PDB entry 7ZSB | electron microscopy, 6.60 A resolution (low resolution: residue-level contacts below are approximate; hydrogen-bond / salt-bridge calls are withheld) | chains O and T of the 38 polymer chains in the assembly

[Chain O]
Protein: TATA-box-binding protein
Organism: Saccharomyces cerevisiae
UniProt: P13393 (TBP_YEAST); numbering as in UniProt (aligned over 1-240)
Chain sequence (247 residues; numbered 1 to 247; the number before each row is that of its first residue):
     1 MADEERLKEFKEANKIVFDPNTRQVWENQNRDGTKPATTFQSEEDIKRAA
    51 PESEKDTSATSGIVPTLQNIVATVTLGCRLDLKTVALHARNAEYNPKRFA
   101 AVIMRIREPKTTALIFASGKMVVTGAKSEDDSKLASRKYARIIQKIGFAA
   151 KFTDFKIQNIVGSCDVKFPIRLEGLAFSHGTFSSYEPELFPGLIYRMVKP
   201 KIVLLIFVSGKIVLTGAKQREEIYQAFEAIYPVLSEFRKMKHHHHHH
Not modelled in the structure: 1-59, 241-247
Sequence notes: expression tag (241-247)

[Chain T]
Molecule: Template DNA
Sequence (219 nucleotides; each row starts with the number of its first residue; numbers below 1 keep their minus sign (DA-145 is residue -145)):
  -145 ATCGATGTATATATCTGACACGTGCCTGGAGACTAGGGAGTAATCCCCTT
   -95 GGCGGTTAAAACGCGGGGGACAGCGCGTACGTGCGTTTAAGCGGTGCTAG
   -45 AGCTGTCTACGACCAATTGAGCGGAACACAGCGCAGAAGAGCTATGATAT
     5 TTTTATGTATGTACAACACACATCGGAGGTGAATCGAACGTTCCATAGCT
    55 ATTATATACACAGCGTGCT

[How chain O and chain T interact]
Pairs across the interface - 32 pairs, chain O then chain T:
  Gln68(O) - DT59(T)
  Gln68(O) - DA60(T)
  Asn69(O) - DA58(T)
  Asn69(O) - DT59(T)
  Val71(O) - DA58(T)
  Arg98(O) - DT56(T)
  Arg98(O) - DT57(T)
  Phe99(O) - DA55(T)
  Phe99(O) - DT56(T)
  Arg105(O) - DT57(T)
  Arg105(O) - DA58(T)
  Thr112(O) - DT57(T)
  Thr112(O) - DA58(T)
  Leu114(O) - DT56(T)
  Leu114(O) - DT57(T)
  Thr124(O) - DT57(T)
  Thr124(O) - DA58(T)
  Gly125(O) - DA58(T)
  Val161(O) - DT59(T)
  Ser163(O) - DA60(T)
  Phe190(O) - DT61(T)
  Phe190(O) - DA62(T)
  Pro191(O) - DA62(T)
  Pro191(O) - DC63(T)
  Leu205(O) - DT61(T)
  Phe207(O) - DT61(T)
  Phe207(O) - DA62(T)
  Ser209(O) - DA62(T)
  Lys211(O) - DT61(T)
  Lys211(O) - DA62(T)
  Val213(O) - DA60(T)
  Val213(O) - DT61(T)
Interface residues without a listed pair, chain O (20 interface residues in all): Ile103

[Summary]
20 residues of chain O and 9 residues of chain T are in contact.
Chain O is TATA-box-binding protein (Saccharomyces cerevisiae) and chain T is Template DNA; the structure,
Yeast RNA polymerase II transcription pre-initiation complex with the +1 nucleosome and NTP, complex C, was
determined by electron microscopy (same publication as 7ZS9 and 7ZSA).
